7X1U - chains C and D of the 6 polymer chains in the assembly; structure by electron microscopy, 3.19 A resolution.

== Chain C ==
Name: Guanine nucleotide-binding protein G(I)/G(S)/G(T) subunit beta-1
From: Bos taurus
UniProt: P62871 (GBB1_BOVIN); numbering as in UniProt (aligned over 1-340)
Sequence (340 residues; row label = number of the first residue in the row):
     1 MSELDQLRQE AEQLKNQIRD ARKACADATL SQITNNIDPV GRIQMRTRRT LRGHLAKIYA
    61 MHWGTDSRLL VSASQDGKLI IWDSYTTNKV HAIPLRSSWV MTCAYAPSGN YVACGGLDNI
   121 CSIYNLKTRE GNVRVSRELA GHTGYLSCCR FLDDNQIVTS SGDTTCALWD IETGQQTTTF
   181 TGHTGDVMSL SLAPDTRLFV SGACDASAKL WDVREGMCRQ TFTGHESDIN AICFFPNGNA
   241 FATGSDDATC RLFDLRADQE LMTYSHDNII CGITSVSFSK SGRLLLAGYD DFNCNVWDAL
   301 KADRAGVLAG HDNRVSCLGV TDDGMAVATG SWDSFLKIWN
Unresolved in the structure: 1-10
Swiss-Prot annotation at these positions:
  - modified residue: Ser2 (N-acetylserine), His266 (Phosphohistidine)

== Chain D ==
Name: ScFv16
From: Rattus norvegicus
Notes: antibody fragment or engineered binder
Sequence (251 residues; row label = number of the first residue in the row; note: 6 numbers in that range are skipped by the numbering (no residue carries them; nothing is unmodelled there); a row labelled like 118A-118R holds insertion residues (118A, then the next letters in order)):
     1 DVQLVESGGG LVQPGGSRKL SCSASGFAFS SFGMHWVRQA PEKGLEWVAY ISSGSGTIYY
    61 ADTVKGRFTI SRDDPKNTLF LQMTSLRSED TAMYYCVRSI YYYGSSPFDF WGQGTTLT
118A-118R VSSGGGGSGGGGSGGGGS
   125 DIVMTQATSS VPVTPGESVS ISCRSSKSLL HSNGNTYLYW FLQRPGQSPQ LLIYRMSNLA
   185 SGVPDRFSGS GSGTAFTLTI SRLEAEDVGV YYCMQHLEYP LTFGAGTKLE LKAAA
Unresolved in the structure: 1, 17-19, 81-84, 118A-118R, 178-181, 193-194, 212-213, 225, 232-239

== How chain C and chain D interact ==
Pairs across the interface (13; chain C residue first):
  Asp66(C) - Tyr103(D)
  Leu69(C) - Tyr103(D)
  Asp83(C) - Tyr103(D)
  Val90(C) - Tyr102(D)  hydrophobic
  His91(C) - Tyr102(D)
  Lys127(C) - Gly104(D)
  Arg129(C) - Val2(D)
  Glu130(C) - Val2(D)
  Glu130(C) - Phe27(D)
  Glu130(C) - Ala28(D)  hydrogen bond (backbone-backbone)
  Gly131(C) - Ala28(D)
  Gly131(C) - Ser31(D)  hydrogen bond (backbone-side chain)
  Gly131(C) - Phe32(D)
Also at the interface, not in a pair above, chain C (10 interface residues in all): Asn132
Also at the interface, not in a pair above, chain D (9 interface residues in all): Gly26

== In short ==
10 residues of chain C and 9 residues of chain D are in contact; the contacts include 2 hydrogen bonds. Among
the polar pairs are Gly131(C)-Ser31(D) and Glu130(C)-Ala28(D).
Here chain C is Guanine nucleotide-binding protein G(I)/G(S)/G(T) subunit beta-1 (Bos taurus) and chain D is
ScFv16 (Rattus norvegicus). Entry 7X1U (Structure of Thyrotropin-Releasing Hormone Receptor bound with an
Endogenous Peptide Agonist TRH) was determined by electron microscopy together with 7X1T from the same study.
